201L - chain A; structure by X-ray diffraction, 2.00 A resolution.

== Chain A ==
Name: T4 lysozyme
Organism: Enterobacteria phage T4
Notes: EC 3.2.1.17
UniProtKB: P00720 (LYCV_BPT4); residue numbers follow UniProt; this construct covers 1-164
Chain sequence (166 residues; numbered 1 to 164 plus 2 insertion-coded residues; the number before each row is that of its first residue; a row labelled like 48A-48B holds insertion residues (48A, then the next letters in order)):
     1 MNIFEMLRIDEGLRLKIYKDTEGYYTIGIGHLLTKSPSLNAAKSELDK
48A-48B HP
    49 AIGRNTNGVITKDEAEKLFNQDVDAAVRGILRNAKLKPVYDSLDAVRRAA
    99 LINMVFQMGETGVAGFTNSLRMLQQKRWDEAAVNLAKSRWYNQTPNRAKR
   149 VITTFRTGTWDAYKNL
Unresolved in the structure: 163-164
Construct notes: insertion (48A-48B); conflict Thr54 (Cys in P00720), Ala97 (Cys in P00720)
Curated features (UniProtKB/Swiss-Prot):
  - active site (Proton donor/acceptor): Glu11, Asp20
  - binding site (substrate): Leu32, Phe104, Ser117, Asn132

== Summary ==
Curated annotation (UniProt) lists active-site residues Glu11 and Asp20 and 4 substrate-binding residues.
Chain A is T4 lysozyme (Enterobacteria phage T4); the structure, How amino-acid insertions are allowed in an
alpha-helix of T4 lysozyme, was determined by X-ray diffraction (same publication as 205L, 102L, 103L and
104L).
